5QZV - chains A and B; structure by X-ray diffraction, 2.11 A resolution.

Chain A:
Protein: Pre-mRNA-splicing factor 8
From: Saccharomyces cerevisiae (strain ATCC 204508 / S288c)
Notes: fragment: yPrp8 RNaseH
UniProt: P33334 (PRP8_YEAST); residues 1836-2090 here = UniProt positions 1836-2090
Amino-acid sequence (258 residues; numbered 1833 to 2090; the number before each row is that of its first residue):
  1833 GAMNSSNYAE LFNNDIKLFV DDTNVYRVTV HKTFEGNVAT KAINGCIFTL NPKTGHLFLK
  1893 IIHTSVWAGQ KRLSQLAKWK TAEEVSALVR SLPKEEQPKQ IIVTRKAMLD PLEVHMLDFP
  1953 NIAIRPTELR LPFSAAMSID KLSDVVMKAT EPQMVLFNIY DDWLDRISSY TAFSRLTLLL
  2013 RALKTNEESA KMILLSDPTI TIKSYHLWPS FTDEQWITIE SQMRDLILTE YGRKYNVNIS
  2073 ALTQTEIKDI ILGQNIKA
Unresolved in the structure: 2070-2090
Construct notes: expression tag (1833-1835)
Swiss-Prot annotation at these positions:
  - mutagenesis: Asp1853 (D1853A: Alters protein folding. Severely impaired growth. Strongly reduced growth at 35 degrees Celsius; when associated with A-1854; D1853N: Reduced growth at 30 degrees Celsius ...), Asp1854 (D1854A: Reduced growth at 30 degrees Celsius. Strongly reduced growth at 16 degrees Celsius. Strongly reduced growth at 35 degrees Celsius; when associated with A-1853 ...), Thr1855 (T1855A: Reduced growth at 30 degrees Celsius. Strongly reduced growth at 16 degrees Celsius), Thr1936 (T1936A: Reduced growth at 30 degrees Celsius. Strongly reduced growth at 16 degrees Celsius), Arg1937 (R1937K: Severely impaired growth. Reduced growth at 30 degrees Celsius. Strongly reduced growth at 16 degrees Celsius)

Chain B:
Protein: A1 cistron-splicing factor AAR2
From: Saccharomyces cerevisiae (strain ATCC 204508 / S288c)
Notes: fragment: GAMA - Aar2(1-152) - SSSSS - Aar2(171-317); engineered mutation(s): L153_D170delinsSSSSS
UniProt: P32357 (AAR2_YEAST); numbering as in UniProt; present here: 1-152, 171-317
Amino-acid sequence (308 residues; numbered -3 to 317; 13 numbers in that range are skipped by the numbering (no residue carries them; nothing is unmodelled there); the number before each row is that of its first residue; numbers below 1 keep their minus sign (Gly-3 is residue -3)):
    -3 GAMAMNTVPF TSAPIEVTIG IDQYSFNVKE NQPFHGIKDI PIGHVHVIHF QHADNSSMRY
    57 GYWFDCRMGN FYIQYDPKDG LYKMMEERDG AKFENIVHNF KERQMMVSYP KIDEDDTWYN
   117 LTEFVQMDKI RKIVRKDENQ FSYVDSSMTT VQENEL
   166 SSSSSDPAHS LNYTVINFKS REAIRPGHEM EDFLDKSYYL NTVMLQGIFK NSSNYFGELQ
   226 FAFLNAMFFG NYGSSLQWHA MIELICSSAT VPKHMLDKLD EILYYQIKTL PEQYSDILLN
   286 ERVWNICLYS SFQKNSLHNT EKIMENKYPE LL
Unresolved in the structure: -3 to 0, 166-169
Construct notes: expression tag (-3 to 0); linker (166-170)
Swiss-Prot annotation at these positions:
  - region: Leu261 to Ile282 (Leucine-zipper)
  - modified residue: Ser253 (Phosphoserine), Thr274 (Phosphothreonine)
  - mutagenesis: Ser253 (S253A: No effect on interaction with PRP8; S253D/E: Disrupts interaction with PRP8)

Chain A / chain B interface:
Contacting residue pairs (18; chain A residue first):
  Gln1907(A) with Met195(B); Leu199(B)
  Leu1908(A) with Met195(B), hydrophobic
  Trp1911(A) with Glu194(B); Met195(B), hydrophobic; Phe198(B), hydrophobic
  Asp1942(A) with Lys184(B), salt bridge; Phe198(B)
  Glu1945(A) with Lys184(B), salt bridge
  Val1946(A) with Ile189(B), hydrophobic; Glu194(B); Phe198(B), hydrophobic
  His1947(A) with Glu194(B), salt bridge
  Leu1949(A) with Lys184(B); Ser185(B); Arg186(B); Ile189(B), hydrophobic
  Asp1950(A) with Arg186(B), salt bridge

Overview:
The interface between chain A and chain B involves 9 residues on one side and 8 on the other; the contacts
include 4 salt bridges. Polar contacts include Asp1942(A)-Lys184(B), Glu1945(A)-Lys184(B) and
His1947(A)-Glu194(B).
Here chain A is Pre-mRNA-splicing factor 8 and chain B is A1 cistron-splicing factor AAR2, both from
Saccharomyces cerevisiae (strain ATCC 204508 / S288c). Entry 5QZV (PanDDA analysis group deposition --
Auto-refined data of Aar2/RNaseH for ground state model 46) was determined by X-ray diffraction (same
publication as 5QY1, 5QY2, 5QY3, 5QY4, 5QY5, 5QY6 and 128 further entries).
